2H5I - chains A and B of the 3 polymer chains in the assembly; structure by X-ray diffraction, 1.69 A resolution.

# Chain A
Molecule: caspase-3, p17 subunit
Organism: Homo sapiens
Notes: EC 3.4.22.-
UniProt: P42574 (CASP3_HUMAN); residues 29-174 here = UniProt positions 29-174
Chain sequence (146 residues; numbered 29 to 174; the number before each row is that of its first residue):
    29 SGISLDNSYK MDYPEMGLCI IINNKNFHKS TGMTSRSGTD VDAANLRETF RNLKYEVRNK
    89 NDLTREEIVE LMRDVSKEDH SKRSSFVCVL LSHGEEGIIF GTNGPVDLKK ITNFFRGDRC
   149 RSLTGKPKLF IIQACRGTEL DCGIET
Curated features (UniProtKB/Swiss-Prot):
  - active site: H121, C163
  - modified residue: C163 (S-nitrosocysteine)

# Chain B
Molecule: caspase-3, p12 subunit
Organism: Homo sapiens
Notes: EC 3.4.22.-
UniProt: P42574 (CASP3_HUMAN); residues 184-277 here = UniProt positions 184-277
Chain sequence (95 residues; numbered 184 to 278; the number before each row is that of its first residue):
   184 CHKIPVEADF LYAYSTAPGY YSWRNSKDGS WFIQSLCAML KQYADKLEFM HILTRVNRKV
   244 ATEFESFSFD ATFHAKKQIP CIVSMLTKEL YFYHH
Unresolved in the structure: 184
Sequence notes: expression tag (278)
Curated features (UniProtKB/Swiss-Prot):
  - modified residue: R207 (Microbial infection: ADP-riboxanated arginine)
  - mutagenesis: R207 (R207A: Abolished ADP-riboxanation by C.violaceum CopC)

# How chain A and chain B interact
Contacting residue pairs (96; chain A residue first):
  D34(A) with K271(B)
  N35(A) with K271(B); E272(B), hydrogen bond (backbone-backbone)
  S36(A) with K271(B); E272(B)
  Y37(A) with D192(B), hydrogen bond; L269(B); T270(B), hydrogen bond (side chain-backbone); K271(B); E272(B), hydrogen bond (backbone-backbone); L273(B), hydrophobic
  M39(A) with L273(B), hydrophobic; Y274(B)
  D40(A) with H277(B)
  M44(A) with F275(B)
  R64(A) with R207(B)
  S65(A) with R207(B), hydrogen bond (backbone-side chain); N208(B); S209(B)
  G66(A) with N208(B); S209(B); G212(B)
  V69(A) with D211(B)
  D70(A) with G212(B); S213(B), hydrogen bond; I216(B)
  N73(A) with C220(B)
  L74(A) with I216(B), hydrophobic; C220(B), hydrophobic
  T77(A) with C220(B); L223(B); K224(B), hydrogen bond
  L81(A) with A227(B), hydrophobic
  Y83(A) with F275(B)
  E124(A) with P201(B); G202(B), hydrogen bond (side chain-backbone)
  K137(A) with E190(B), salt bridge
  T140(A) with F193(B); Y195(B)
  F143(A) with F193(B)
  R144(A) with V189(B); F193(B)
  G145(A) with V189(B), hydrogen bond (backbone-backbone)
  D146(A) with V189(B)
  T152(A) with I187(B)
  G153(A) with D192(B)
  K154(A) with D192(B)
  P155(A) with D192(B); L273(B), hydrophobic
  K156(A) with D192(B), hydrogen bond (backbone-backbone); F193(B); L194(B), hydrogen bond (backbone-backbone)
  L157(A) with L194(B), hydrophobic; F232(B), hydrophobic
  F158(A) with F193(B), hydrophobic; L194(B), hydrogen bond (backbone-backbone); Y195(B); A196(B), hydrogen bond (backbone-backbone)
  I159(A) with A196(B); L219(B), hydrophobic
  I160(A) with A196(B), hydrogen bond (backbone-backbone); Y197(B), hydrophobic; S198(B), hydrogen bond (backbone-backbone)
  Q161(A) with S198(B); S205(B), hydrogen bond; S213(B), hydrogen bond; F215(B)
  A162(A) with S198(B); S205(B)
  C163(A) with Y203(B); Y204(B), hydrophobic; S205(B), hydrogen bond (side chain-backbone)
  R164(A) with Y197(B); T199(B), hydrogen bond (side chain-backbone); A200(B); P201(B); G202(B), hydrogen bond (backbone-backbone); Y203(B), hydrogen bond (backbone-backbone); C264(B)
  G165(A) with G202(B); Y203(B); Y204(B)
  T166(A) with G202(B), hydrogen bond (backbone-backbone); Y204(B)
  E167(A) with G202(B), hydrogen bond (backbone-backbone); Y203(B); Y204(B), hydrogen bond (backbone-backbone)
  L168(A) with Y203(B); Y204(B), hydrophobic; W206(B), hydrophobic; T255(B)
  D169(A) with Y203(B); K259(B); K260(B), hydrogen bond (backbone-backbone)
  C170(A) with K259(B), hydrogen bond
  G171(A) with K260(B)
Other interface residues (no listed pair), chain A (48 interface residues in all): S63, F78, L119, L136
Other interface residues (no listed pair), chain B (49 interface residues in all): A191, K210, Q217, F256, A258

# In short
48 residues of chain A and 49 residues of chain B are in contact; the contacts include 26 hydrogen bonds and 1
salt bridge. Among the polar pairs are K137(A)-E190(B), Y37(A)-D192(B) and Y37(A)-T270(B).
Chain A is caspase-3, p17 subunit and chain B is caspase-3, p12 subunit, both from Homo sapiens; the
structure, Crystal structure of caspase-3 with inhibitor Ac-DEVD-Cho, was determined by X-ray diffraction,
deposited together with 2H5J and 2H65.
